Entry 9FWZ (electron microscopy, 3.60 A resolution); this record covers chains D and C of the 5 polymer chains in the assembly.

== Chain D ==
Protein: Outer membrane usher protein FimD
Source organism: Escherichia coli
UniProtKB: P30130 (FIMD_ECOLI); residues 1-833 here correspond to UniProt positions 46-878 (UniProt number = residue number + 45)
Sequence (847 residues; numbered 1 to 847; the number before each row is that of its first residue):
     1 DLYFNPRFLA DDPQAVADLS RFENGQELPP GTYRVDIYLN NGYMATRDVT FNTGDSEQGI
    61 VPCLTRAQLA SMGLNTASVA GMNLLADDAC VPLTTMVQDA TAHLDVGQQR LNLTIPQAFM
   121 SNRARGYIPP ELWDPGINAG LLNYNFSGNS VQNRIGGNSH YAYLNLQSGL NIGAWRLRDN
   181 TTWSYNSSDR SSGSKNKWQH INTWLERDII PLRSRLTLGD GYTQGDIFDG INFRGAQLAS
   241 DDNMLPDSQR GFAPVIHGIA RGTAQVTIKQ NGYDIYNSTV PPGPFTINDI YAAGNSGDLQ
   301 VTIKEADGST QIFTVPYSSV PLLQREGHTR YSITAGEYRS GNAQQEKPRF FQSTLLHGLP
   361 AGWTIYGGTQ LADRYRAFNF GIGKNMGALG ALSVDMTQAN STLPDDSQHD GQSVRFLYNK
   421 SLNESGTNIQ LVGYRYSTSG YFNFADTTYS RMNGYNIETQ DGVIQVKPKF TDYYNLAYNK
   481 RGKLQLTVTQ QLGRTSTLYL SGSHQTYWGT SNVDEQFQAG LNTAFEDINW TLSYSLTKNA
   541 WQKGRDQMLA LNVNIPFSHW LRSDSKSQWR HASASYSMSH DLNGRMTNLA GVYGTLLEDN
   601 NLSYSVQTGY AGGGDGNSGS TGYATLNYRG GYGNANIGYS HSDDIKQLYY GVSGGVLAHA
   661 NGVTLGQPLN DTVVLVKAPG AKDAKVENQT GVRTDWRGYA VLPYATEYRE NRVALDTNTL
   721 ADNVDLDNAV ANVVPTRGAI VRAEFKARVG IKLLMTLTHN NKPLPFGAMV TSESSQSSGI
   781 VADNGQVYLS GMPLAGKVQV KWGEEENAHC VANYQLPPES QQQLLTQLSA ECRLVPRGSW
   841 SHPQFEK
Disordered / not traced: 1-115, 188-193, 454-477, 614-616, 804-808, 834-847
Construct notes: conflict P348 (Thr393 in P30130); expression tag (834-847)
Disulfide bonds: C810-C832

== Chain C ==
Protein: Chaperone protein FimC
Source organism: Escherichia coli
UniProtKB: P31697 (FIMC_ECOLI); residues 1-205 here correspond to UniProt positions 37-241 (UniProt number = residue number + 36)
Sequence (206 residues; each row starts with the number of its first residue; numbering starts at 0):
     0 MGVALGATRV IYPAGQKQEQ LAVTNNDENS TYLIQSWVEN ADGVKDGRFI VTPPLFAMKG
    60 KKENTLRILD ATNNQLPQDR ESLFWMNVKA IPSMDKSKLT ENTLQLAIIS RIKLYYRPAK
   120 LALPPDQAAE KLRFRRSANS LTLINPTPYY LTVTELNAGT RVLENALVPP MGESTVKLPS
   180 DAGSNITYRT INDYGALTPK MTGVME
Disordered / not traced: 0, 93-100
Construct notes: initiating methionine (0)

== Chain D / chain C interface ==
Pairs across the interface (33; chain D residue first):
  R562(D) - P123(C)
  D564(D) - P123(C)
  D564(D) - P124(C)
  K566(D) - A118(C)  hydrogen bond (side chain-backbone)
  E687(D) - Q19(C)  hydrogen bond
  R712(D) - E62(C)  salt bridge
  D716(D) - Q19(C)
  T717(D) - Q17(C)
  T717(D) - Q19(C)
  T717(D) - T64(C)
  T717(D) - R66(C)
  N718(D) - Q15(C)  hydrogen bond
  N718(D) - Q17(C)
  V724(D) - R66(C)
  D725(D) - R66(C)  salt bridge
  N728(D) - K61(C)
  N728(D) - N63(C)
  A729(D) - T64(C)
  V730(D) - E62(C)
  V730(D) - T64(C)
  F766(D) - Q34(C)
  F766(D) - L54(C)  hydrophobic
  F766(D) - I90(C)  hydrophobic
  I780(D) - L32(C)  hydrophobic
  I780(D) - L54(C)  hydrophobic
  V781(D) - L54(C)
  A782(D) - L54(C)  hydrophobic
  Y788(D) - T51(C)
  Y788(D) - P53(C)
  L824(D) - K16(C)
  L824(D) - L68(C)  hydrophobic
  L825(D) - L68(C)  hydrophobic
  Q827(D) - I49(C)
Other interface residues (no listed pair), chain D (24 interface residues in all): L715, K752, D783
Other interface residues (no listed pair), chain C (26 interface residues in all): K44, P52, A56, A121, L122, Y148

== Overview ==
24 residues of chain D face 26 of chain C across their interface; the contacts include 3 hydrogen bonds and 2
salt bridges. Polar pairs include R712(D)-E62(C), D725(D)-R66(C) and K566(D)-A118(C).
Here chain D is Outer membrane usher protein FimD and chain C is Chaperone protein FimC, both from Escherichia
coli. Entry 9FWZ (Cryo-EM structure of the type 1 pilus assembly platform as part of the FimA-bound
chaperone-usher pilus ...) was determined by electron microscopy.
